PDB entry 8IHM | electron microscopy, 3.58 A resolution | chains B and J of the 12 polymer chains in the assembly

# Chain B
Name: Histone H4
Source organism: Xenopus laevis
Reference sequence: A0A8J1LTD2 (A0A8J1LTD2_XENLA); residues 1-102 here correspond to UniProt positions 15-116 (UniProt number = residue number + 14)
Sequence (102 residues; each row starts with the number of its first residue):
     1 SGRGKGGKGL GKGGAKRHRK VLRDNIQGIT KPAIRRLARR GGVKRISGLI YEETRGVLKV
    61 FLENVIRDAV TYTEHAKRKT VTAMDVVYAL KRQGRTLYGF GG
Disordered / not traced: 1-21, 102

# Chain J
Molecule: 165-nt DNA strand
Source organism: Xenopus laevis
Sequence (165 nucleotides; each row starts with the number of its first residue; numbers below 1 keep their minus sign (DC-72 is residue -72)):
   -72 CAGGATGTAT ATATCTGACA CGTGCCTGGA GACTAGGGAG TAATCCCCTT GGCGGTTAAA
   -12 ACGCGGGGGA CAGCGCGTAC GTGCGTTTAA GCGGTGCTAG AGCTGTCTAC GACCAATTGA
    48 GCGGCCTCGG CACCGGGATT CTCCAGGGCG GCCAGTAAGG GCGAC
Disordered / not traced: 87-92

# Interface between chain B and chain J
Residue-residue contacts (11):
  Arg35(B) - DG8(J)  salt bridge to the phosphate
  Arg45(B) - DG8(J)  phosphate contact
  Ile46(B) - DC7(J)  phosphate contact
  Ile46(B) - DG8(J)  hydrogen bond to the phosphate
  Ser47(B) - DC7(J)  phosphate contact
  Gly48(B) - DC7(J)  hydrogen bond to the phosphate
  Arg78(B) - DA28(J)  phosphate contact
  Arg78(B) - DG29(J)  phosphate contact
  Lys79(B) - DG27(J)  phosphate contact
  Lys79(B) - DA28(J)  hydrogen bond to the phosphate
  Thr80(B) - DA28(J)  hydrogen bond to the phosphate
Also at the interface, not in a pair above, chain B (12 interface residues in all): Arg39, Lys44, Leu49, Tyr51
Also at the interface, not in a pair above, chain J (6 interface residues in all): DT9

# In short
12 residues of chain B and 6 residues of chain J are in contact; the contacts include 4 hydrogen bonds and 1
salt bridge. Among the polar pairs are Ile46(B)-DG8(J), Gly48(B)-DC7(J) and Lys79(B)-DA28(J).
Here chain B is Histone H4 and chain J is a 165-nt DNA strand, both from Xenopus laevis. Entry 8IHM (Eaf3 CHD
domain bound to the nucleosome) was determined by electron microscopy (same publication as 8IHN and 8IHT).
